Entry 9E96 (electron microscopy, 4.05 A resolution (low resolution: residue-level contacts below are approximate; hydrogen-bond / salt-bridge calls are withheld)); this record covers chains J and N of the 16 polymer chains in the assembly.

[Chain J (and N)]
Protein: Structural polyprotein
Source organism: Western equine encephalitis virus
Notes: chain N of this document is another copy of the same molecule, construct and numbering; everything in this record applies to it too
UniProt: Q1W679 (Q1W679_WEEV); residues 1-439 here correspond to UniProt positions 798-1236 (UniProt number = residue number + 797)
Sequence (439 residues; each row starts with the number of its first residue):
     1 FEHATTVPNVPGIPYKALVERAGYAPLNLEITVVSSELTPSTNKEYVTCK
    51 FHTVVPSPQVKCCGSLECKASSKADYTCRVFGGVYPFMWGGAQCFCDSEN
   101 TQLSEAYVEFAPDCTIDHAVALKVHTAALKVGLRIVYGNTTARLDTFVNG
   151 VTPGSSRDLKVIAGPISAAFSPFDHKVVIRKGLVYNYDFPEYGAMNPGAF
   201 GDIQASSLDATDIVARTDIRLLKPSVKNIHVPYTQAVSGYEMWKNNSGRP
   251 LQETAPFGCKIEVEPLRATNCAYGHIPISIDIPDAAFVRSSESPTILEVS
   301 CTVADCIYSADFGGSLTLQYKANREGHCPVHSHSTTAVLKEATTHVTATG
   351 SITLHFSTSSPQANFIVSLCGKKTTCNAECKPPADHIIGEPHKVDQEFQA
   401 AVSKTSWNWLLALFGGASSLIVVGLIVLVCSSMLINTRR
Disulfide bonds: Cys-49/Cys-114, Cys-63/Cys-96, Cys-259/Cys-271, Cys-301/Cys-376, Cys-306/Cys-380, Cys-328/Cys-370

[How chain J and chain N interact]
Pairs across the interface (14):
  Ser-41(J) / Asn-43(N)
  Ser-41(J) / Lys-123(N)
  Thr-42(J) / Asn-43(N)
  Asn-43(J) / Ser-41(N)
  His-125(J) / Ser-41(N)
  His-125(J) / Asn-43(N)
  His-125(J) / Lys-123(N)
  His-125(J) / His-125(N)
  Thr-126(J) / Lys-123(N)
  Thr-152(J) / Gly-193(N)
  Thr-152(J) / Ala-194(N)
  Pro-153(J) / Arg-216(N)
  Gly-193(J) / Thr-152(N)
  Ala-194(J) / Thr-152(N)
Interface residues without a listed pair, chain J (11 interface residues in all): Val-151, Tyr-192
Interface residues without a listed pair, chain N (13 interface residues in all): Thr-42, Phe-147, Val-151, Pro-153, Tyr-192

[In short]
The interface between chain J and chain N involves 11 residues on one side and 13 on the other.
Chain J and chain N are both Structural polyprotein (Western equine encephalitis virus); the structure, WEEV
CBA87 VLP in complex with human PCDH10-EC1, was determined by electron microscopy, deposited together with
9EAU.
